1GHR - chain A; structure by X-ray diffraction, 2.20 A resolution.

# Chain A
Molecule: 1,3-1,4-beta-glucanase
From: Hordeum vulgare
Notes: EC 3.2.1.73
Reference sequence: P12257 (GUB2_HORVU); residues 1-306 here correspond to UniProt positions 7-312 (UniProt number = residue number + 6)
Sequence (306 residues; numbered 1 to 306; the number before each row is that of its first residue):
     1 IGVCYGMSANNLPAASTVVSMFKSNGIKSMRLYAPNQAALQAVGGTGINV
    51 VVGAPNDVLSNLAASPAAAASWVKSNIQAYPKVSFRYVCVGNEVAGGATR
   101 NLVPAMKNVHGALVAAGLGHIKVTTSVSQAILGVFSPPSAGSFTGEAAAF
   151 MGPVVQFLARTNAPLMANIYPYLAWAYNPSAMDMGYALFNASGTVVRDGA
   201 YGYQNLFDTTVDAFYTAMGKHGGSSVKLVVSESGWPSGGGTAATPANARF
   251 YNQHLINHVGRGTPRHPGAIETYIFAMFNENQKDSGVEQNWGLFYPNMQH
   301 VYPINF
Differences from the reference sequence: conflict Ser-24 (Phe30 in P12257)
Swiss-Prot annotation at these positions:
  - active site: Glu-93 (Proton donor), Glu-232 (Nucleophile)
  - glycosylation: Asn-190 (N-linked (GlcNAc...) asparagine)

# Summary
From UniProt: active-site residues Glu-93 and Glu-232.
Chain A is 1,3-1,4-beta-glucanase (Hordeum vulgare); the structure, The three-dimensional structures of two
plant beta-glucan endohydrolases with distinct substrate specificities, was determined by X-ray diffraction
(same publication as 1GHS).
